PDB entry 9PFF | electron microscopy, 3.09 A resolution | chains G and B of the 14 polymer chains in the assembly

== Chain G ==
Molecule: Synaptosomal-associated protein 25
Organism: Rattus norvegicus
UniProt: P60881 (SNP25_RAT); residues 1-83 here = UniProt positions 1-83
Sequence (84 residues; row label = number of the first residue in the row; numbering starts at 0):
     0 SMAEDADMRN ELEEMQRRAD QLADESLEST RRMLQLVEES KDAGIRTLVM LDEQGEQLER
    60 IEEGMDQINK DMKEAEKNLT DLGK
Unresolved in the structure: 0-5
Sequence notes: expression tag (0)

== Chain B ==
Molecule: Vesicle-fusing ATPase
Organism: Cricetulus griseus
Notes: EC 3.6.4.6
UniProt: P18708 (NSF_CRIGR); residue numbers follow UniProt; this construct covers 1-744
Sequence (747 residues; each row starts with the number of its first residue; numbers below 1 keep their minus sign (Gly-2 is residue -2)):
    -2 GAHMAGRSMQ AARCPTDELS LSNCAVVSEK DYQSGQHVIV RTSPNHKYIF TLRTHPSVVP
    58 GSVAFSLPQR KWAGLSIGQE IEVALYSFDK AKQCIGTMTI EIDFLQKKNI DSNPYDTDKM
   118 AAEFIQQFNN QAFSVGQQLV FSFNDKLFGL LVKDIEAMDP SILKGEPASG KRQKIEVGLV
   178 VGNSQVAFEK AENSSLNLIG KAKTKENRQS IINPDWNFEK MGIGGLDKEF SDIFRRAFAS
   238 RVFPPEIVEQ MGCKHVKGIL LYGPPGCGKT LLARQIGKML NAREPKVVNG PEILNKYVGE
   298 SEANIRKLFA DAEEEQRRLG ANSGLHIIIF DEIDAICKQR GSMAGSTGVH DTVVNQLLSK
   358 IDGVEQLNNI LVIGMTNRPD LIDEALLRPG RLEVKMEIGL PDEKGRLQIL HIHTARMRGH
   418 QLLSADVDIK ELAVETKNFS GAELEGLVRA AQSTAMNRHI KASTKVEVDM EKAESLQVTR
   478 GDFLASLEND IKPAFGTNQE DYASYIMNGI IKWGDPVTRV LDDGELLVQQ TKNSDRTPLV
   538 SVLLEGPPHS GKTALAAKIA EESNFPFIKI CSPDKMIGFS ETAKCQAMKK IFDDAYKSQL
   598 SCVVVDDIER LLDYVPIGPR FSNLVLQALL VLLKKAPPQG RKLLIIGTTS RKDVLQEMEM
   658 LNAFSTTIHV PNIATGEQLL EALELLGNFK DKERTTIAQQ VKGKKVWIGI KKLLMLIEMS
   718 LQMDPEYRVR KFLALLREEG ASPLDFD
Unresolved in the structure: -2 to 0, 155-170, 741-744
Sequence notes: expression tag (-2 to 0)
Swiss-Prot annotation at these positions:
  - binding site (ATP): Asn505 to Trp510, Pro545 to Leu552
  - binding site (Mg(2+)): Thr550
  - modified residue: Lys105 (N6-acetyllysine), Ser207 (Phosphoserine), Tyr259 (Phosphotyrosine), Ser569 (Phosphoserine)
Residues lining bound ligands:
  - ATP (adenosine-5'-triphosphate), molecule 1: Gly219, Ile220, Gly221, Leu223, Pro261, Pro262, Gly263, Cys264, Gly265, Lys266, Thr267, Leu268, Asn374, Ile406, His410, Gly438, Ala439, Glu442
  - ATP, molecule 2: Lys251, Asp359, Arg385, Arg388
  - ATP, molecule 3: Ile503, Met504, Asn505, Gly506, Ile507, Ile508, Trp510, Val514, Pro545, His546, Ser547, Gly548, Lys549, Thr550, Ala551, Leu552, Ile707, Lys708, Leu711
Reported in the primary citation:
  - binding site for Syntaxin-1A: Tyr294
  - binding site for ATP: Asp328, Glu329, Asn374, Arg385, Arg388
  - mutagenesis - I209N: decreased catalytic activity on ternary SNARE complexes (citing earlier work)
  - mutagenesis - I209N: unchanged catalytic activity on binary SNARE complexes (citing earlier work)
  - post-translational modification sites: Ser207 (citing earlier work)

== Interface between chain G and chain B ==
Contacting residue pairs (9):
  Asp6(G) - Ala341(B)
  Asp6(G) - Thr344(B)  hydrogen bond
  Arg8(G) - Thr344(B)  hydrogen bond (backbone-side chain)
  Glu10(G) - Lys293(B)
  Glu10(G) - Val346(B)
  Leu11(G) - Lys293(B)  hydrogen bond (backbone-backbone)
  Leu11(G) - Tyr294(B)
  Leu11(G) - Val295(B)  hydrogen bond (backbone-backbone)
  Glu13(G) - Tyr294(B)
Also at the interface, not in a pair above, chain G (7 interface residues in all): Asn9, Glu12
Also at the interface, not in a pair above, chain B (8 interface residues in all): Asn292, Ser343

== Overview ==
Chain G and chain B form an interface of 7 and 8 residues respectively; the contacts include 4 hydrogen bonds.
Polar contacts include Asp6(G)-Thr344(B), Arg8(G)-Thr344(B) and Leu11(G)-Lys293(B). The paper reports a
binding site for ATP at Asp328(B), Glu329(B) and Asn374(B) among others; I209N of chain B reduces catalytic
activity on ternary SNARE complexes.
Here chain G is Synaptosomal-associated protein 25 (Rattus norvegicus) and chain B is Vesicle-fusing ATPase
(Cricetulus griseus). Entry 9PFF (Min22bin20S complex (NSF-alphaSNAP-2:2 syntaxin-1a H3:SNAP-25 SN1),
non-hydrolyzing, class 27) was determined by electron microscopy (same publication as 9OJR, 9OJU, 9OJZ, 9OK3,
9OK5, 9OKC and 17 further entries).
